PDB entry 7MNV | X-ray diffraction, 1.80 A resolution | chains A and B

[Chain A]
Molecule: GTP-binding nuclear protein Ran
Source organism: Homo sapiens
UniProt: P62826 (RAN_HUMAN); numbering as in UniProt (aligned over 1-216)
Amino-acid sequence (236 residues; numbered -19 to 216; the number before each row is that of its first residue; numbers below 1 keep their minus sign (Met-19 is residue -19)):
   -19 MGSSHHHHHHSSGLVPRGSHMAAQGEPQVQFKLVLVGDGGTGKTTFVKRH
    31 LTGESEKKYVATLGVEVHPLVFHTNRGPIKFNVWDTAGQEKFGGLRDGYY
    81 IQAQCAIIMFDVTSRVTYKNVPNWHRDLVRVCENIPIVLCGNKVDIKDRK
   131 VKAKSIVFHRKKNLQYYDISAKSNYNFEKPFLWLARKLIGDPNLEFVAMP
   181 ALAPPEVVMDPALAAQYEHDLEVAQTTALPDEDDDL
Not modelled in the structure: -19 to 6, 210-216
Sequence notes: expression tag (-19 to 0); engineered mutation Ser35 (Phe in P62826)
Bound ions: Mg2+: Thr24 (together with GDP)
Small-molecule neighbours: GDP (guanosine-5'-diphosphate): Asp18, Gly19, Gly20, Thr21, Gly22, Lys23, Thr24, Thr25, Glu70, Lys71, Asn122, Lys123, Asp125, Ile126, Ser150, Ala151, Lys152
Swiss-Prot annotation at these positions:
  - region: Lys37 to Val45 (Switch-I), Gly68 to Gln84 (Switch-II), Asp211 to Leu216 (Interaction with RANBP1)
  - binding site (GTP): Asp18 to Thr25, Glu36 to Thr42, Gly68, Asn122 to Asp125, Ser150 to Lys152
  - site: Gln69 (Essential for GTP hydrolysis)
  - modified residue: Ala2 (N-acetylalanine), Thr24 (Phosphothreonine), Lys37 (N6-acetyllysine), Lys60 (N6-acetyllysine), Lys71 (N6-acetyllysine), Lys99 (N6-acetyllysine), Lys134 (N6-acetyllysine), Lys159 (N6-acetyllysine)
  - cross-link (Glycyl lysine isopeptide (Lys-Gly)): Lys71 (interchain with G-Cter in SUMO2), Lys152 (interchain with G-Cter in SUMO2)
  - mutagenesis: Gly19 (G19V: Blocks DNA replication; when associated with L-69), Thr24 (T24L: Has low binding affinity for GTP and GDP. Almost completely abolishes interaction with BIRC5; T24N: Has low binding affinity for GTP and GDP. Decreases nuclear import of proteins and RNA ...), Thr25 (T25A: Minor effect on the interaction with the alpha phosphate group of bound GTP), Lys37 (K37Q: Mimics acetylation; enhances the nuclear export of RELA/p65; K37R: Decreased acetylation), Tyr39 (Y39A: Abolishes steric hindrance that traps the essential Q-69 in an unreactive position, and causes slow GTP hydrolysis in wild-type ...), Gln69 (Q69L: Strongly decreased GTPase activity. Probably locked in the GTP-bound form. Loss of interaction with NUTF2. Decreases nuclear location and leads to cytoplasmic location during interphase ...), Glu70 (E70A: Strongly decreases the relase of bound GDP), Arg76 (R76E: Probable loss of interaction with NUTF2. Loss of transport to the nucleus), Lys134 (K134Q: Loss of normal mitotic chromosome segregation and defective mitotic spindle orientation; K134R: Loss of normal mitotic chromosome segregation and formation of sister chromatid bridges), Asp211 to Leu216 (No effect on GTPase activity. Abolishes interaction with RANBP1)

[Chain B]
Molecule: E3 SUMO-protein ligase RanBP2
Source organism: Homo sapiens
UniProt: P49792 (RBP2_HUMAN); residue numbers follow UniProt; this construct covers 1773-1809
Amino-acid sequence (41 residues; row label = number of the first residue in the row):
  1769 GPLGSGFEGMFIRKGQWDCSVCCVQNESSSLKCVACDASKP
Not modelled in the structure: 1769-1771
Sequence notes: expression tag (1769-1772)
Bound ions: Zn2+: Cys1787, Cys1790, Cys1801, Cys1804

[How chain A and chain B interact]
Pairs across the interface (35; chain A residue first):
  Pro7(A) - Gly1774(B)
  Pro7(A) - Met1778(B)  hydrophobic
  Gln8(A) - Ser1773(B)
  Gln8(A) - Met1778(B)
  Val9(A) - Phe1775(B)  hydrophobic
  Val9(A) - Met1778(B)  hydrophobic
  Gln10(A) - Asp1786(B)  hydrogen bond
  Gln10(A) - Gln1793(B)  hydrogen bond (backbone-side chain)
  Lys12(A) - Val1792(B)
  Lys38(A) - Ser1788(B)  hydrogen bond (side chain-backbone)
  Lys38(A) - Val1789(B)
  Lys38(A) - Cys1791(B)
  Val40(A) - Val1789(B)
  Val40(A) - Cys1790(B)  hydrophobic
  Val40(A) - Cys1804(B)  hydrophobic
  Thr42(A) - Cys1804(B)  hydrogen bond (side chain-backbone)
  Leu43(A) - Ala1803(B)
  Val47(A) - Cys1790(B)
  Thr54(A) - Phe1775(B)
  Arg56(A) - Phe1775(B)
  Arg56(A) - Glu1776(B)  hydrogen bond (side chain-backbone)
  Gly57(A) - Phe1775(B)
  Pro58(A) - Gly1772(B)
  Pro58(A) - Ser1773(B)
  Pro58(A) - Gly1774(B)
  Pro58(A) - Phe1775(B)
  Ile59(A) - Phe1775(B)  hydrophobic
  Asn62(A) - Cys1791(B)
  Trp64(A) - Cys1790(B)  hydrophobic
  Trp64(A) - Val1792(B)  hydrophobic
  Gly78(A) - Ala1803(B)
  Ile81(A) - Val1802(B)
  Gln82(A) - Val1792(B)
  Gln82(A) - Val1802(B)
  Ile169(A) - Phe1775(B)  hydrophobic
Other interface residues (no listed pair), chain A (24 interface residues in all): Tyr39, Gln84, Leu174
Other interface residues (no listed pair), chain B (17 interface residues in all): Ile1780

[Summary]
The interface between chain A and chain B involves 24 residues on one side and 17 on the other, with 5
hydrogen bonds. Polar contacts include Gln10(A)-Asp1786(B), Gln10(A)-Gln1793(B) and Lys38(A)-Ser1788(B).
Ligands of chain A: GDP.
Here chain A is GTP-binding nuclear protein Ran and chain B is E3 SUMO-protein ligase RanBP2, both from Homo
sapiens. Entry 7MNV (Crystal Structure of the ZnF8 of Nucleoporin NUP358/RanBP2 in complex with Ran-GDP) was
determined by X-ray diffraction, deposited together with 7MNI, 7MNL, 7MNM, 7MNN, 7MNO, 7MNP and 14 further
entries.
